1QHS - chain A; structure by X-ray diffraction, 2.80 A resolution.

== Chain A ==
Molecule: Protein (chloramphenicol phosphotransferase)
Organism: Streptomyces venezuelae
Notes: EC 2.7.1.-
Reference sequence: Q56148 (CPT_STRVL); residues 1-178 here = UniProt positions 1-178
Sequence (178 residues; numbered 1 to 178; the number before each row is that of its first residue):
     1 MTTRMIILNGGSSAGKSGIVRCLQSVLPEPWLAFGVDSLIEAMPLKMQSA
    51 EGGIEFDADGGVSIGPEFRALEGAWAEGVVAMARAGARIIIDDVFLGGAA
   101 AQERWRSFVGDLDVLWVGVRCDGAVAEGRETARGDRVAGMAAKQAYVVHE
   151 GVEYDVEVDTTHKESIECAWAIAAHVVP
Ligand contacts:
  - chloramphenicol (CLM), molecule 1: S12, V36, D37, I40, I54, F56, V62, I64, F68, V94, L96, R136, M140, Q144
  - chloramphenicol (CLM), molecule 2: P28, E29, P30, P44, K46, M47, A50, E67
From the paper describing this entry:
  - binding site for chloramphenicol: P30, V36, D37, K46, A50, I54, E67, V94, L96, R136, M140, Q144
  - binding site for sulfate ion: E51
  - conformationally variable residues (side-chain flip): E51, E67
  - catalytic residues: S12, K16, S17, D37, R133, R136 (proposed by the authors, not directly observed)

== Overview ==
Bound to chain A: chloramphenicol. From the paper: catalytic residues S12, K16 and S17 among others; a binding
site for chloramphenicol at P30, V36 and D37 among others.
Chain A is Protein (chloramphenicol phosphotransferase) (Streptomyces venezuelae); the structure,
Chloramphenicol phosphotransferase in complex with chloramphenicol from streptomyces venezuelae, was
determined by X-ray diffraction together with 1QHN, 1QHY and 1QHX from the same study.
